Entry 9MH0 (electron microscopy, 2.90 A resolution); this record covers chains A and F of the 18 polymer chains in the assembly.

[Chain A]
Name: Photosystem I P700 chlorophyll a apoprotein A1
Source organism: Dunaliella salina
Notes: EC 1.97.1.12
Amino-acid sequence (751 residues; each row starts with the number of its first residue):
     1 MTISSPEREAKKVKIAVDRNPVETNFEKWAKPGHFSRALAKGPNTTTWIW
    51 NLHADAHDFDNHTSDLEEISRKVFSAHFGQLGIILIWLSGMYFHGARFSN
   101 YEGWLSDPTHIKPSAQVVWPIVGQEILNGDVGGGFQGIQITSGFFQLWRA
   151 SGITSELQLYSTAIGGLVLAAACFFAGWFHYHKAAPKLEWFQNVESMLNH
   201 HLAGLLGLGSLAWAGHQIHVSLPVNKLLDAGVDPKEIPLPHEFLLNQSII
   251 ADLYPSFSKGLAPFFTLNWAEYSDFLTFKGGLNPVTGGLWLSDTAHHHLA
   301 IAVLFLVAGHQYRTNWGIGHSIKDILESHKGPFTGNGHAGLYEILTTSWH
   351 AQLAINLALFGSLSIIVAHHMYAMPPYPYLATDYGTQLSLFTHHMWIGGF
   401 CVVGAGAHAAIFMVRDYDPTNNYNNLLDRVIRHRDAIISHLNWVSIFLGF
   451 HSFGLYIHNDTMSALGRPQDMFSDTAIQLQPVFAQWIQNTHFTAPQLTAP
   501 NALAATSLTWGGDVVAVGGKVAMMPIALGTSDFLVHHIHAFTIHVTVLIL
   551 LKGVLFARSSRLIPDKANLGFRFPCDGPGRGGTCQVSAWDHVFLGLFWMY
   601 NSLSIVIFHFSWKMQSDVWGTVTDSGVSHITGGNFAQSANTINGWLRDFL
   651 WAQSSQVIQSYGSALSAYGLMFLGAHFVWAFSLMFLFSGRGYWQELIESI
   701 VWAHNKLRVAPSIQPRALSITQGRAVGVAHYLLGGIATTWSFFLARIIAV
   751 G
Not modelled in the structure: 1-11
Ion coordination: chlorophyll a Mg (31 sites), coordinated by His53, His57, His77, Gln80, Gln116, Gln124, His180, His182, His200, His201, His219, His296, His297, His298, His310, His320 and 15 more; 4Fe-4S cluster Fe: Cys575 (shared with 2 residues of chain B); chlorophyll a isomer Mg near His676 (its only coordinating residue here)
Residues lining bound ligands:
  - Tripalmitoylglycerol (4RF): His451, Leu455, Phe472, Ile477, Gln478, Leu479, Val482, Phe533
  - beta-carotene (BCR), molecule 1: Ile84, Trp87, Leu88, Leu205, Leu208, Gly209
  - beta-carotene (BCR), molecule 2: Leu85, Thr162, Gly165, Gly166, Leu169, Leu208, Leu211, Ala212
  - beta-carotene (BCR), molecule 3: Leu211, Leu261, Phe264, Phe265, Leu299, Leu306, Val307, His310, Ile318
  - beta-carotene (BCR), molecule 4: Phe264, Trp269, Val303
  - beta-carotene (BCR), molecule 5: Leu341, Leu345, Ala351, Ala354, Ile355, Ala409, Phe412
  - beta-carotene (BCR), molecule 6: Ala354, Ala358, Ser362, Val402, Ala405, Gly406, Ala409, Val547, Leu550, Leu551, Val554
  - beta-carotene (BCR), molecule 7: Asn442, Ile446, Phe450
  - beta-carotene (BCR), molecule 8: Met671, Gly674, Ala675, Phe677, Val678, Leu733, Ile736, Ala737, Trp740
  - beta-carotene (BCR), molecule 9: Trp693, Leu696, Ile697
  - beta-carotene / chlorophyll a: Trp119, Pro120, Ile121
  - chlorophyll a isomer (CL0): Phe453, Tyr456, Val535, Ile538, Phe541, Thr542, Tyr600, Asn601, Ser604, Ile605, Phe608, Ile642, Trp645, Leu646, Leu650, Ser654, Ile658, Phe672, His676, Trp679, Tyr731, Thr738, Thr739, Phe742
  - chlorophyll a (CLA), molecule 1: Val13, Lys14, Ile15, Trp190, Asn193, Ser196, His200, Thr314, Asn315, Trp316
  - chlorophyll a (CLA), molecule 2: Ile15, Val17, Phe74, Phe78, Ala172, Phe175, Ala176, Phe179, His180, Ala184, Pro186, Trp190
  - chlorophyll a (CLA), molecule 3: Val22, Glu23, Thr24, Asn25, Phe26, Lys28, Trp29, His34, Lys72, Ser75, Gly79, Phe174, Gly177, Trp178, Tyr181, His182
  - chlorophyll a (CLA), molecule 4: Trp29, Pro32, Trp48, Ile49, Trp50, Leu52, His53
  - chlorophyll a (CLA), molecule 5: Trp29, Pro32, His34, Phe35, Leu52, His53, Ala56, His57, Phe59, His62, Ala76, Gly79, Gln80, Ile83
  - chlorophyll a (CLA), molecule 6: Thr46, Ile49, Trp50, Ile697, Ile700, Val701, His704, Val709, Pro711, Ile713, Pro715, Arg716, Leu718
  - chlorophyll a (CLA), molecule 7: Trp50, Phe677, Val678, Phe681, Phe685, Leu718, Gln722, Ala725, Val726, Ala729, His730, Leu733
  - chlorophyll a (CLA), molecule 8: His53, Ala54, Ala56, His57, Asp58, His350, Leu353, Leu357, Phe400, Cys401, Val403, Gly404, Ala407, His408, Ile411, Arg415, Phe571, Arg572, Trp589, Val592, Leu596, Leu733
  - chlorophyll a (CLA), molecule 9: His57, Phe59, Val73, Ala76, His77, Gln80, Leu81, Ile84, Leu85, Leu88, Leu169, Trp349, His350, Gln352, Leu353, Asn356, Leu357, Phe360
  - chlorophyll a (CLA), molecule 10: His57, Gln80, Ile83, Ile84, Trp87, Phe360, Ile397, Phe400, Cys401
  - chlorophyll a (CLA), molecule 11: Leu66, Ser70, His77, Leu188, Phe191, Gln192, Val194, Met197, Leu198, His201, Leu202, Ile322, Leu326, Tyr342, Leu345, Thr346, Thr347, Ser348, Trp349, Gln352, Ile355, Asn356, Leu359, Phe360
  - chlorophyll a (CLA), molecule 12: Phe74, His77, Phe78, Leu81, Leu169, Cys173, Trp190, Phe191, Asn193, Ser196, Met197, His200, His201, Gly204, Leu205
  - chlorophyll a (CLA), molecule 13: Ile83, Ile86, Gln116, Val117, Val118, Trp119, Ile121, Gln124, Leu127, Ile138, Phe174, Ala667, Leu670
  - chlorophyll a (CLA), molecule 14: Ile86, Trp87, Ser89, Gly90, Met91, Phe93, His94, Phe98, Gln116, Val117, Trp119, Leu167
  - chlorophyll a (CLA), molecule 15: Trp87, Met91, His94, Ala115, Gln116, Ile138, Gln139, Ile140, Thr141, Ser142, Phe144, Ala667, Tyr668, Trp740, Leu744
  - chlorophyll a (CLA), molecule 16: Trp87, Met91, Thr141, Ser142, Phe144, Ser389, Leu390, Thr392, His393, Trp396, Ile397, Phe400, Met671, Ile736, Thr739, Trp740, Leu744
  - chlorophyll a (CLA), molecule 17: Trp87, Leu88, Ser142, Gly143, Phe144, Leu147, Leu206, Phe360, Leu363, Ser364, Val367, Met371, Tyr377, Leu390, His393, His394, Ile397
  - chlorophyll a (CLA), molecule 18: Tyr92, Ser151, Gly152, Ile153, Gln158, Ser161, Thr162, Gly209, Ala212, Trp213, Gly215, His216, His219, Val220, Pro240, His241, Leu244
  - chlorophyll a (CLA), molecule 19: Leu147, Ala150, Leu205, Leu206, Gly209, Ser210, Trp213, Gln217, Thr294, His297, His298, Ile301, Phe305, Leu363, Ile366, Val367, His370, Met371, Pro376, Tyr377
  - chlorophyll a (CLA), molecule 20: Leu157, Gln158, Ser161, Leu239, His241, Leu244, Leu245
  - chlorophyll a (CLA), molecule 21: Val168, Ala171, Ala172, Phe175
  - chlorophyll a (CLA), molecule 22: Leu198, Leu202, Leu206, Leu304, Phe305, Ala308, Gln311, Tyr312, Ile322, Ile325, Leu326, Leu359, Leu427, Val430, Leu551, Val554
  - chlorophyll a (CLA), molecule 23: Asn199, His200, Ala203, Gly204, Leu208, Leu306, Gly309, His310, Tyr312, Arg313, Thr314, Asn315, Trp316, Ile318
  - chlorophyll a (CLA), molecule 24: Leu211, Ala212, Gly215, Ile218, His219, Leu244, Leu245, Gln247, Phe257, Gly260, Leu261, Tyr272, Phe275, Leu276, Leu299
  - chlorophyll a (CLA), molecule 25: Phe264, Trp269, Ala270, Tyr272, Ser273, Leu276, Thr277, Phe278, His296, Leu299, Ala300, Val303, Leu304, Val307, Asn501
  - chlorophyll a (CLA), molecule 26: Phe264, Phe265, Leu267
  - chlorophyll a (CLA), molecule 27: Thr277, Phe278, Lys279, Gly280, Gly281, Leu289, Asp293, Thr294, His296, His297, Ala300, Ile301, Leu304, His370, Met371, Met374, Pro376, Thr506
  - chlorophyll a (CLA), molecule 28: Phe278, Leu497, Thr498, Ala499, Pro500, Asn501, Ala502
  - chlorophyll a (CLA), molecule 29: Leu304, Leu359, Leu363, Ile366, His369, His370, Tyr372, Ala373, Met374, Thr506, Ser507, Thr509, Trp510
  - chlorophyll a (CLA), molecule 30: Val307, His310, Gln311, Arg313, Gly317, Ile318, Gly319, His320
  - chlorophyll a (CLA), molecule 31: Gln311, His320, Ile325, Ser328, His329
  - chlorophyll a (CLA), molecule 32: Ile325, Leu326, His329, Thr334, His338, Leu341, Leu345, Leu426, Leu427, Val430
  - chlorophyll a (CLA), molecule 33: His329, Lys330, Gly331, Pro332, Phe333
  - chlorophyll a (CLA), molecule 34: Phe333, Thr334, Leu426, Arg429, Val430, His433, Ile437, His440
  - chlorophyll a (CLA), molecule 35: Ser362, Ile365, Ile366, His369, Met395, Val402, Ile543, Thr546, Val547, Leu550, Met599, Ser602, Leu603
  - chlorophyll a (CLA), molecule 36: His369, Tyr372, Phe391, Phe483, Ala484, Ile487, Gln488, Trp510, Ile526, Leu528, His536, His539, Ile543, Val606, His609, Phe610, Lys613, Met614
  - chlorophyll a (CLA), molecule 37: Ala436, His440, Trp443
  - chlorophyll a (CLA), molecule 38: Ile437, His440, Leu441, Trp443, Val444, Ala540, Ile543, His544, Val547
  - chlorophyll a (CLA), molecule 39: Ser439, Asn442, Trp443, Ile446
  - chlorophyll a (CLA), molecule 40: Asn442, Ser445, Ile446, Gly449, Phe450, Phe453, Gly454, Ile457, Phe541, Val545, Leu548, Ile549, Leu594, Phe597, Trp598
  - chlorophyll a (CLA), molecule 41: Trp443, Ile446, Phe447, Phe450, His451
  - chlorophyll a (CLA), molecule 42: Trp443, Val444, Phe447, Leu448, Gln480, Pro481, Val482, Phe483, Ala484, Phe533, His536, His537, Ala540, His544
  - chlorophyll a (CLA), molecule 43: Phe450, His451, Gly454, Leu455, Ile457, His458, Thr461, Met462, Leu465, Arg467, Asp470, Phe472
  - chlorophyll a (CLA), molecule 44: Phe453, Ile457, Asp460, Phe541, Phe597, Trp598, Tyr600, Asn601, Ile642, Leu646, Trp679, Tyr731
  - chlorophyll a (CLA), molecule 45: Thr461, Ala464, Leu465
  - chlorophyll a (CLA), molecule 46: Trp486, Ile487, Thr490, His491, Ala494, Thr498, Ala499, Thr506, Trp510
  - chlorophyll a (CLA), molecule 47: Leu646, Leu650, Trp651, Trp679
  - chlorophyll a (CLA), molecule 48: Leu670, Met671, Leu673, Gly674, His676, Phe677, Trp679, Ala680, Leu683
  - chlorophyll a (CLA), molecule 49: Phe677, Ala680, Phe681, Leu683, Met684, Phe687, Ser688, Tyr692, Trp693, Leu696
  - chlorophyll a (CLA), molecule 50: Ile700, Ala703, His704, Leu707, Val709
  - chlorophyll a (CLA), molecule 51: Trp702, Ala703, Lys706
  - chlorophyll a / digalactosyl diacyl glycerol (dgdg): His241, Glu242, Leu244, Leu245, Asn246
  - LMK / dodecyl-alpha-D-maltoside: Ile86, Arg97, Trp119
  - dodecyl-alpha-D-maltoside (LMU): Ser155, Glu156, Leu157, Tyr160, Ser161, Ile164, Gly165, Val168
  - octadecanal (OCD): Phe93, Arg97, Tyr160, Ile164
  - phylloquinone (PQN): Trp50, Met684, Phe685, Ser688, Gly689, Arg690, Trp693, Ile697, Arg716, Ala717, Leu718, Ser719, Gly723
  - 4Fe-4S cluster (SF4): Pro574, Cys575, Gly577, Pro578, Thr583, Cys584, Ile720, Arg724

[Chain F]
Name: PSAF1
Source organism: Dunaliella salina
Amino-acid sequence (232 residues; row label = number of the first residue in the row):
     1 MASLTQMNLRSAPVARAPAARPVARRTATVARAHQQEQPAQNLGAVACAT
    51 ALALTMGLTADVQPASADIAGLTPCSESKAYNKLERKELKVLDKRLKKYE
   101 PGSAPYLALQATKERTENRFKTYAKQGLLCGNDGLPHLISDPGLALRFNH
   151 AGEVFIPTFGFLYVAGYIGHVGRQYIILSKEDAKPTDKEIILDVPLALKL
   201 AFQGWAWPLASIQELRNGSLLEKDENITVSPR
Not modelled in the structure: 1-67
Ion coordination: chlorophyll a Mg site 1 near Asp141 (its only coordinating residue here); chlorophyll a Mg site 2 near Arg216 (its only coordinating residue here)
Residues lining bound ligands:
  - beta-carotene (BCR), molecule 1: Ser140, Pro142, Phe155, Thr158, Gly166, Gly169, His170, Trp207, Ser211, Leu220
  - beta-carotene (BCR), molecule 2: Glu153, Val154, Pro157
  - beta-carotene (BCR), molecule 3: Pro157, Gly160, Phe161, Val164, Ile168
  - chlorophyll a (CLA), molecule 1: Tyr123, Val164, Trp205
  - chlorophyll a (CLA), molecule 2: Ser140, Thr158, Leu162
  - chlorophyll a (CLA), molecule 3: Pro157, Thr158, Phe161, Leu162, Ala165, Gly166, Ile168, Gly169, Trp207
  - chlorophyll a (CLA), molecule 4: Tyr163, Trp205, Pro208, Leu209, Ile212
  - chlorophyll a (CLA), molecule 5: Tyr163, Val164, Tyr167, Ile168, Val171, Ala201, Phe202, Trp205
  - chlorophyll a (CLA), molecule 6: Ile168, Gly169, Val171, Gly172, Tyr175, Leu192, Ala197
  - chlorophyll a (CLA), molecule 7: Gly172, Tyr175, Ile176, Glu189, Ile190, Leu192, Ala197, Leu198
  - chlorophyll a (CLA), molecule 8: Pro208, Ser211, Ile212, Leu215, Leu221
  - chlorophyll a (CLA), molecule 9: Leu209, Ile212, Gln213, Arg216, Asn217
  - chlorophyll a / 1,2-dipalmitoyl-phosphatidyl-glycerole: Asp141, Pro142, Gly143, Leu144, Arg147, Phe148, Phe155
  - phosphatidylethanolamine (PTY): Gln126, Gly127, Leu146, Asn149, His150, Ala151, Gly152, Ile156

[How chain A and chain F interact]
Pairs across the interface (53):
  Ala30(A) - Ile191(F)
  Pro32(A) - Ile190(F)  hydrophobic
  Pro32(A) - Ile191(F)
  Pro43(A) - Thr186(F)  hydrogen bond (backbone-side chain)
  Pro43(A) - Ile190(F)  hydrophobic
  Asn44(A) - Thr186(F)
  Trp48(A) - Ile190(F)  hydrophobic
  Pro120(A) - Arg115(F)
  Glu125(A) - Arg95(F)
  Glu125(A) - Thr112(F)  hydrogen bond
  Glu125(A) - Arg115(F)  salt bridge
  Ile126(A) - Arg95(F)
  Asn128(A) - Arg95(F)  hydrogen bond (backbone-side chain)
  Gly129(A) - Arg95(F)
  Asp130(A) - Arg95(F)  salt bridge
  Asp130(A) - Lys98(F)  salt bridge
  Asp130(A) - Tyr99(F)  hydrogen bond
  Gly134(A) - Tyr99(F)
  Gly134(A) - Pro105(F)
  Phe135(A) - Tyr99(F)  hydrogen bond (backbone-side chain)
  Gln136(A) - Pro105(F)
  Gln136(A) - Ala108(F)
  Trp702(A) - Ile227(F)
  Trp702(A) - Thr228(F)
  Trp702(A) - Val229(F)
  Asn705(A) - Glu222(F)
  Asn705(A) - Ile227(F)
  Lys706(A) - Leu221(F)
  Lys706(A) - Glu222(F)  hydrogen bond (backbone-backbone)
  Lys706(A) - Asp224(F)  salt bridge
  Lys706(A) - Ile227(F)
  Leu707(A) - Arg173(F)  hydrogen bond (backbone-side chain)
  Leu707(A) - Leu220(F)
  Leu707(A) - Leu221(F)  hydrophobic
  Arg708(A) - Arg173(F)
  Arg708(A) - Ile177(F)
  Arg708(A) - Ser219(F)  hydrogen bond (side chain-backbone)
  Arg708(A) - Leu220(F)
  Arg708(A) - Leu221(F)
  Arg708(A) - Glu222(F)
  Val709(A) - Arg173(F)
  Ala710(A) - Ile176(F)
  Ala710(A) - Lys180(F)  hydrogen bond (backbone-side chain)
  Pro711(A) - Ile176(F)  hydrophobic
  Pro711(A) - Lys180(F)
  Pro711(A) - Glu189(F)
  Ser712(A) - Lys180(F)
  Ser712(A) - Pro185(F)  hydrogen bond (side chain-backbone)
  Ser712(A) - Thr186(F)
  Ser712(A) - Glu189(F)  hydrogen bond (backbone-side chain)
  Ile713(A) - Thr186(F)
  Ile713(A) - Glu189(F)  hydrogen bond (backbone-side chain)
  Ile713(A) - Ile190(F)  hydrophobic
Also at the interface, not in a pair above, chain A (25 interface residues in all): Lys41
Also at the interface, not in a pair above, chain F (26 interface residues in all): Leu109, Lys184

[Summary]
25 residues of chain A face 26 of chain F across their interface, with 12 hydrogen bonds and 4 salt bridges.
Polar contacts include Glu125(A)-Arg115(F), Asp130(A)-Arg95(F) and Asp130(A)-Lys98(F). 3 chlorophyll a
molecules and one beta-carotene molecule are bound between chain A and chain F.
Chain A is Photosystem I P700 chlorophyll a apoprotein A1 and chain F is PSAF1, both from Dunaliella salina;
the structure, Dunaliella salina PSI-LHCI supercomplex, was determined by electron microscopy (same
publication as 9MGW, 9MGZ and 9MH1).
